6HWK - chains A and D of the 4 polymer chains in the assembly; structure by X-ray diffraction, 2.69 A resolution.

Chain A (and D):
Protein: Glucosamine kinase
From: Streptacidiphilus jiangxiensis
Notes: chain D of this document is another copy of the same molecule, construct and numbering; everything in this record applies to it too
UniProtKB: A0A1H7TQR5 (A0A1H7TQR5_9ACTN); residue numbers follow UniProt; this construct covers 1-438
Amino-acid sequence (451 residues; each row starts with the number of its first residue):
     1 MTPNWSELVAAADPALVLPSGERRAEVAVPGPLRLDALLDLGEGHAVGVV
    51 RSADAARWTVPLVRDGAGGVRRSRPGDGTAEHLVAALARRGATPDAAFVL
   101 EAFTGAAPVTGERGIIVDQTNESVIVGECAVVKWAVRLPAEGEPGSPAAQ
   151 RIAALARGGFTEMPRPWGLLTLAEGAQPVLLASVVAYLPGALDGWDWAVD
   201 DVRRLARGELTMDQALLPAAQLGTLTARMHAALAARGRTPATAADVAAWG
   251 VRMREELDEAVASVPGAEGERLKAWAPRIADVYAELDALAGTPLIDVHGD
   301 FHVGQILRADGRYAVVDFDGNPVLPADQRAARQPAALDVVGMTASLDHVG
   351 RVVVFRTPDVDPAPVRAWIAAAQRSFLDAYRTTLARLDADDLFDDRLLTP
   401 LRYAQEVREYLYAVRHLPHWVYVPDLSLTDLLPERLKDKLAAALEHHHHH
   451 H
Not modelled in the structure: 1-3, 21-27, 66-71, 90-92, 116-120, 437-451 (chain D: 1-2, 24-28, 90-95, 118-122, 435-451)
Sequence notes: expression tag (439-451)
Metal / ion sites: Mg2+: Q305, D317
From the paper describing this entry:
  - specificity-determining residues: Q405
  - mutagenesis - Q405A: unchanged catalytic activity on glucose
  - specificity-determining residues: E409 (proposed by the authors, not directly observed)

Interface between chain A and chain D:
Contacting residue pairs (16):
  F355(A) - L417(D)
  F355(A) - H419(D)  hydrogen bond (backbone-side chain)
  R356(A) - L417(D)
  P358(A) - Y412(D)
  P358(A) - H416(D)
  D359(A) - R415(D)
  D359(A) - H416(D)  salt bridge
  Y412(A) - P358(D)
  R415(A) - D359(D)
  H416(A) - P358(D)
  H416(A) - D359(D)  salt bridge
  L417(A) - F355(D)
  L417(A) - R356(D)
  L417(A) - T357(D)
  L417(A) - P358(D)
  H419(A) - F355(D)  hydrogen bond (side chain-backbone)
Also at the interface, not in a pair above, chain A (10 interface residues in all): T357

Overview:
Chain A and chain D each contribute 10 residues to their interface, with 2 hydrogen bonds and 2 salt bridges.
Polar contacts include D359(A)-H416(D) and F355(A)-H419(D). Q305(A) and D317(A) form the Mg2+ site. The paper
reports that Q405A of chain A leaves catalytic activity on glucose unchanged; specificity determinants Q405(A)
and E409(A).
Chain A and chain D are both Glucosamine kinase (Streptacidiphilus jiangxiensis); the structure, Glucosamine
kinase (crystal form B), was determined by X-ray diffraction, deposited together with 6HWJ and 6HWL.
